PDB entry 3G4N | X-ray diffraction, 2.10 A resolution | chain A

# Chain A
Name: Aerolysin
From: Aeromonas hydrophila
UniProtKB: P09167 (AERA_AERHY); residues 1-470 here correspond to UniProt positions 24-493 (UniProt number = residue number + 23)
Sequence (470 residues; row label = number of the first residue in the row):
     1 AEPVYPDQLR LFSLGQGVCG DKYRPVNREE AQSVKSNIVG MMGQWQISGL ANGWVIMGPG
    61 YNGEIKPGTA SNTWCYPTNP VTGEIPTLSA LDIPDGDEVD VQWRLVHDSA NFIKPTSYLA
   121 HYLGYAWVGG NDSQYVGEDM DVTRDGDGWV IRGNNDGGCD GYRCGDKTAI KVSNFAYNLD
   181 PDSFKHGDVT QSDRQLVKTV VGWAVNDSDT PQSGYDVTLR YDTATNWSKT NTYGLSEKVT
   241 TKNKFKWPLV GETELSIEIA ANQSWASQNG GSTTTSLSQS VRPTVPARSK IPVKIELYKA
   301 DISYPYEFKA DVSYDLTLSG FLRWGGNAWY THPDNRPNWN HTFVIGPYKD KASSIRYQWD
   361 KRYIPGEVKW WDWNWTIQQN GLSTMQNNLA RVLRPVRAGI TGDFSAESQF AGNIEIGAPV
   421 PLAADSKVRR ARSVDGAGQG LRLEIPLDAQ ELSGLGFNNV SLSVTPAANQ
Not modelled in the structure: 1, 424-440, 468-470
Cystine bridges: Cys19-Cys75, Cys159-Cys164
Sequence notes: engineered mutation Asp132 (His155 in P09167)
Swiss-Prot annotation at these positions:
  - region: Trp45 to Tyr61 (Interaction with host N-linked glycan), Tyr233 to Trp265 (Part of the transmembrane beta-barrel after proteolytic activation of the toxin and insertion into the host membrane), Arg323 to His332 (Interaction with glycans from host GPI-anchor)
  - site (Important for heptamerization): Lys351, Glu367
What the authors report for this chain:
  - mutagenesis - F457G (75 kcal/mol): decreased binding to domain 4 (from molecular simulation)
  - mutagenesis - F457G: decreased stability (from molecular simulation)
  - mutagenesis - L441A, S453P: decreased stability
  - mutagenesis - L441A, S453P: decreased expression
  - mutagenesis - F457G: abolished expression
  - mutagenesis - S453P (about 10-fold): increased binding to CTP

# Summary
The paper reports that F457G, L441A and S453P reduce stability; L441A and S453P reduce expression.
Chain A is Aerolysin (Aeromonas hydrophila); the structure, Crystal structure of the activated aerolysin
mutant H132D, was determined by X-ray diffraction together with 3G4O from the same study.
